3QJH - chains A and B; structure by X-ray diffraction, 1.90 A resolution.

== Chain A ==
Protein: 5c.c7 alpha chain
Source organism: Mus musculus
Amino-acid sequence (205 residues; numbered -2 to 210; 8 numbers in that range are skipped by the numbering (no residue carries them; nothing is unmodelled there); the number before each row is that of its first residue; numbers below 1 keep their minus sign (Met-2 is residue -2)):
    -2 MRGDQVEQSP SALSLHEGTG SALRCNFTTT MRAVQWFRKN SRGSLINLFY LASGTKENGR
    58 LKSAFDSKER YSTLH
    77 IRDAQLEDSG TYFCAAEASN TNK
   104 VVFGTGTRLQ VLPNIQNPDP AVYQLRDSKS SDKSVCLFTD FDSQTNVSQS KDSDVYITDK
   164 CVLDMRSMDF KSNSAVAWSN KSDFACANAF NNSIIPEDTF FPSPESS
Not modelled in the structure: -2 to 0, 38, 133-134, 207-210
Cystine bridges: Cys22-Cys90, Cys139-Cys189

== Chain B ==
Protein: 5c.c7 beta chain
Source organism: Mus musculus
Amino-acid sequence (243 residues; row label = number of the first residue in the row; note: 3 numbers in that range are skipped by the numbering (no residue carries them; nothing is unmodelled there)):
     2 MKVIQTPRYL VKGQGQKAKM RCIPEKGHPV VFWYQQNKNN EFKFLINFQN QEVLQQIDMT
    62 EKRFSAECPS NSPCSLEIQS SEAGDSALYL CASSLNNANS DYTFGSGTRL LVIE
   119 DLKNVFPPEV AVFEPSEAEI SHTQKATLVC LATGFYPDHV ELSWWVNGKE VHSGVCTDPQ
   179 PLKEQPALND SRYALSSRLR VSATFWQNPR NHFRCQVQFY GLSENDEWTQ DRAKPVTQIV
   239 SAEAWGRAD
Cystine bridges: Cys23-Cys92, Cys69-Cys75, Cys148-Cys213

== Interface between chain A and chain B ==
Contacting residue pairs - 90 pairs, chain A then chain B:
  Gln2(A) with Glu42(B)
  Arg29(A) with Asn100(B)
  Gln32(A) with Asp102(B); Tyr103(B), hydrogen bond (side chain-backbone)
  Phe34(A) with Tyr103(B); Phe105(B), hydrophobic
  Arg39(A) with Arg9(B), hydrogen bond (backbone-side chain)
  Ser41(A) with Ser107(B), hydrogen bond
  Leu42(A) with Phe43(B), hydrophobic; Leu91(B), hydrophobic; Phe105(B)
  Asn44(A) with Asp102(B); Tyr103(B)
  Tyr47(A) with Asn100(B), hydrogen bond (side chain-backbone); Ser101(B); Asp102(B)
  Phe89(A) with Asn41(B); Phe43(B), hydrophobic
  Glu93(A) with Ala99(B); Asn100(B), hydrogen bond (side chain-backbone)
  Asn98(A) with Ala99(B)
  Val104(A) with Tyr103(B)
  Phe106(A) with Tyr35(B), hydrophobic; Phe43(B), hydrophobic
  Asp122(A) with His140(B), salt bridge
  Tyr126(A) with Ser134(B); Ala136(B); Glu137(B); His140(B); Thr141(B)
  Gln127(A) with Ser134(B)
  Leu128(A) with Phe131(B); Glu132(B); Thr145(B); Val147(B), hydrophobic
  Arg129(A) with Phe131(B); Glu132(B), hydrogen bond (backbone-backbone)
  Asp130(A) with Ala129(B); Val130(B); Phe131(B)
  Ser131(A) with Val130(B), hydrogen bond (backbone-backbone); Glu132(B), hydrogen bond; Glu241(B), hydrogen bond (side chain-backbone); Ala242(B)
  Lys132(A) with Ala240(B); Glu241(B)
  Lys136(A) with Phe131(B)
  Ser137(A) with Phe131(B)
  Val138(A) with Phe131(B), hydrophobic; Leu149(B), hydrophobic
  Leu140(A) with Thr145(B)
  Asp143(A) with Thr141(B); Arg198(B), salt bridge
  Tyr159(A) with Leu180(B), hydrophobic; Glu182(B), hydrogen bond (side chain-backbone)
  Thr161(A) with Asp176(B); Ser194(B); Arg196(B), hydrogen bond
  Asp162(A) with Arg196(B)
  Cys164(A) with Cys174(B), disulfide; Thr175(B), hydrogen bond (side chain-backbone); Arg196(B)
  Val165(A) with Cys174(B), hydrogen bond (backbone-side chain)
  Leu166(A) with Gly172(B); Val173(B); Cys174(B), hydrophobic; Arg198(B)
  Asp167(A) with Ser171(B); Gly172(B), hydrogen bond (backbone-backbone)
  Met168(A) with Lys143(B); Ser171(B); Gly172(B); Arg198(B); Val199(B); Ser200(B)
  Arg169(A) with His170(B); Ser171(B), hydrogen bond (backbone-side chain)
  Met171(A) with Lys143(B)
  Phe173(A) with Lys143(B); Arg198(B)
  Ser175(A) with Arg198(B), hydrogen bond
  Ser177(A) with Arg196(B), hydrogen bond
  Ala178(A) with Arg196(B)
  Val179(A) with Ser194(B); Arg196(B)
  Trp181(A) with Leu149(B), hydrophobic; Leu180(B), hydrophobic; Ala192(B), hydrophobic
  Phe203(A) with His140(B)
  Pro205(A) with Ala136(B), hydrophobic
Interface residues without a listed pair, chain A (52 interface residues in all): Thr87, Lys99, Thr108, Thr142, Ser156, Ile160, Ser170
Interface residues without a listed pair, chain B (49 interface residues in all): Gln37, Gln56, Gly106, Pro133, Lys181
Disulfides between the chains: Cys164(A)-Cys174(B)

== Summary ==
The interface between chain A and chain B involves 52 residues on one side and 49 on the other, with 1
disulfide bond, 17 hydrogen bonds and 2 salt bridges. Polar contacts include Asp122(A)-His140(B),
Asp143(A)-Arg198(B) and Gln32(A)-Tyr103(B).
Chain A is 5c.c7 alpha chain and chain B is 5c.c7 beta chain, both from Mus musculus; the structure, The
crystal structure of the 5c.c7 TCR, was determined by X-ray diffraction together with 3QIU, 3QIW and 3QJF from
the same study.
